Entry 7Y1C (electron microscopy, 3.13 A resolution); this record covers chains L and X of the 8 polymer chains in the assembly.

== Chain L ==
Name: phage connector protein
From: Klebsiella phage Kp9
Amino-acid sequence (535 residues; row label = number of the first residue in the row):
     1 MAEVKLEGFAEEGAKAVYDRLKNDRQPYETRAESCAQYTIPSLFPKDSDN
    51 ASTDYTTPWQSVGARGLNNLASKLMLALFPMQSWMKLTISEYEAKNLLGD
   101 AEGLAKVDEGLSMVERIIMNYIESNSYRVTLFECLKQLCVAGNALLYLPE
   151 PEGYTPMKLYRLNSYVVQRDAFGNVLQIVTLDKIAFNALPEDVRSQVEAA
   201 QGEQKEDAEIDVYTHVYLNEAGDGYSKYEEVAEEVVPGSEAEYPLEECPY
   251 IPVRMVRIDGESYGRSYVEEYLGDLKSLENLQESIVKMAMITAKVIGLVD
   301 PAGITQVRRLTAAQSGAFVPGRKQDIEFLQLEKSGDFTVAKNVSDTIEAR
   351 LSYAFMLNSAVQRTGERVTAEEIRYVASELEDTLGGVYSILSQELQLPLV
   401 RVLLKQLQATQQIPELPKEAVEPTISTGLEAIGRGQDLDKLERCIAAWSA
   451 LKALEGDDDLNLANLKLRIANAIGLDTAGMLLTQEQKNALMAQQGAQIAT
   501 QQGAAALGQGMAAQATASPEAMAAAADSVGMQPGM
Not modelled in the structure: 1-6, 360-375, 427-433

== Chain X ==
Name: phage tail tubular protein A
From: Klebsiella phage Kp9
Amino-acid sequence (192 residues; row label = number of the first residue in the row):
     1 MNMQDAYFGSAAELDAVNEMLAAIGESPVTTLDEDGSADVANARRILNRI
    51 NRQIQSKGWAFNINESATLTPDASTGLIPFRPAYLSILGGQYINRGGWVY
   101 DKSTGTDTFSGPITVTLITLQDYDEMPECFRQWIVTKASRQFNSRFFGAE
   151 DVENSLAQEEMEARMACNEYEMDFGQYNMLDGDAYVQGLIGR

== Interface between chain L and chain X ==
Residue-residue contacts (12; chain L residue first):
  Thr-57(L) with Arg-192(X)
  Pro-58(L) with Arg-192(X), hydrogen bond (backbone-side chain)
  Trp-59(L) with Arg-192(X)
  Lys-287(L) with Leu-180(X); Ile-190(X)
  Met-290(L) with Val-186(X); Leu-189(X)
  Ile-291(L) with Met-179(X); Leu-180(X), hydrophobic
  Ala-293(L) with Leu-189(X), hydrophobic
  Lys-294(L) with Asp-183(X), salt bridge; Tyr-185(X)

== Overview ==
Chain L and chain X each contribute 8 residues to their interface; the contacts include 1 hydrogen bond and 1
salt bridge. Polar pairs include Lys-294(L)/Asp-183(X) and Pro-58(L)/Arg-192(X).
Chain L is phage connector protein and chain X is phage tail tubular protein A, both from Klebsiella phage
Kp9; the structure, CryoEM structure of Klebsiella phage Kp9 tail complex applied with C6 symmetry, was
determined by electron microscopy.
